PDB entry 9BW1 | electron microscopy, 3.65 A resolution | chains 4 and M of the 24 polymer chains in the assembly

# Chain 4
Molecule: RE_target
Sequence (200 nucleotides; row label = number of the first residue in the row; numbers below 1 keep their minus sign (DT-158 is residue -158)):
  -158 TCACGGCAAG CTTATCCTTC CAATTTGGAC TAGCGGCAAA GTTATGGTTC CAAACTGTCA
   -98 ATTTCATCCA AAATTAGCTG ACGCAAGAAT GAGGGTTGTA GTGTTGTTGA CGGCAAAGTT
   -38 ATGGTTCCAG TAACGGCAAA GTTATGGGTA AAGTCACACT ACGTCTTTAA TGGGCAGCGC
    22 CCACATACGC AGCGATTTCC
Unresolved in the structure: -158 to -31, 20-41
Ion coordination: Mg2+ near DA-1 (its only coordinating residue here)

# Chain M
Protein: Integrase
Organism: Peltigera membranacea
Reference sequence: A0A235IFR8 (A0A235IFR8_9NOSO); numbering as in UniProt (aligned over 1-898)
Chain sequence (898 residues; row label = number of the first residue in the row):
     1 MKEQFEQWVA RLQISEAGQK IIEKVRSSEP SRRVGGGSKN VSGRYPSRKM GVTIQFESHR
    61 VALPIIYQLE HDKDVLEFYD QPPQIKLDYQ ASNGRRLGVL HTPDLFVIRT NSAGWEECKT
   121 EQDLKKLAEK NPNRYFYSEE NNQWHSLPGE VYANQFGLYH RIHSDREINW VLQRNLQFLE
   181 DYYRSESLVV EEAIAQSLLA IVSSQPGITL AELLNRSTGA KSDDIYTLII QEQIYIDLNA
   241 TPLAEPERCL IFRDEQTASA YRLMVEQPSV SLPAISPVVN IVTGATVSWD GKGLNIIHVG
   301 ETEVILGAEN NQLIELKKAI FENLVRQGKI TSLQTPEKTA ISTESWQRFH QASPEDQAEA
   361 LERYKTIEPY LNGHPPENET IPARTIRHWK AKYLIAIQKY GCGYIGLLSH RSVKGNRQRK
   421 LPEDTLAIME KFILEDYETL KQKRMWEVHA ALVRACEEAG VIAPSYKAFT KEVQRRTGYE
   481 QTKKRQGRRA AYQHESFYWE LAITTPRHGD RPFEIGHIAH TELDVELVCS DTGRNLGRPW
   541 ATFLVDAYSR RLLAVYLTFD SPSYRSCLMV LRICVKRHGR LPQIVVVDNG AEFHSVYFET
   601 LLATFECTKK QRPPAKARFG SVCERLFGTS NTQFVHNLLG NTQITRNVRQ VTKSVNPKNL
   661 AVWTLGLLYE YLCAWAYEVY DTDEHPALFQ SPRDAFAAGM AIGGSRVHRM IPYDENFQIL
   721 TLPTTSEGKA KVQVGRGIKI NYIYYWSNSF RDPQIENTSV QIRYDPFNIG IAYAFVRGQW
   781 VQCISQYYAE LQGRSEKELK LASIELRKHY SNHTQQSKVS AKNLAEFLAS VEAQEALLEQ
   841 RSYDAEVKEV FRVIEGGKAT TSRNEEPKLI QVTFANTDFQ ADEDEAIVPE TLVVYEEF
Unresolved in the structure: 264-341, 858-898
Differences from the reference sequence: engineered mutation Ala62 (Glu in A0A235IFR8), Ala519 (Asp in A0A235IFR8)
Ion coordination: Mg2+ site 1 near Asp104 (its only coordinating residue here); Mg2+ site 2 near His520 (its only coordinating residue here)

# How chain 4 and chain M interact
Residue-residue contacts - 46 pairs, chain 4 then chain M:
  DC-25(4) - Arg387(M)  base contact
  DC-25(4) - Lys390(M)  salt bridge to the phosphate
  DG-24(4) - Arg387(M)  hydrogen bond to the base
  DG-24(4) - Ala391(M)  phosphate contact
  DG-23(4) - Arg384(M)  hydrogen bond to the base
  DC-22(4) - Arg384(M)  base contact
  DT-16(4) - Arg411(M)  hydrogen bond to the phosphate
  DT-16(4) - Lys414(M)  base contact
  DA-15(4) - Glu355(M)  phosphate contact
  DA-15(4) - Arg411(M)  phosphate contact
  DA-15(4) - Lys414(M)  sugar contact
  DA-15(4) - Gly415(M)  base contact
  DA-15(4) - Asn416(M)  hydrogen bond to the base
  DT-14(4) - Asn416(M)  hydrogen bond to the sugar
  DT-14(4) - Arg417(M)  salt bridge to the phosphate
  DT-14(4) - Lys420(M)  hydrogen bond to the base
  DG-13(4) - Gln418(M)  sugar contact
  DG-13(4) - Arg419(M)  phosphate contact
  DG-13(4) - Lys420(M)  hydrogen bond to the sugar
  DG-12(4) - Arg419(M)  phosphate contact
  DG-12(4) - Lys420(M)  hydrogen bond to the phosphate
  DG-12(4) - Leu421(M)  hydrogen bond to the phosphate
  DG-12(4) - Lys467(M)  hydrogen bond to the base
  DG-11(4) - Ala463(M)  phosphate contact
  DG-11(4) - Pro464(M)  phosphate contact
  DG-11(4) - Ser465(M)  hydrogen bond to the phosphate
  DG-11(4) - Lys467(M)  hydrogen bond to the base
  DG-11(4) - Ala468(M)  phosphate contact
  DT-10(4) - Ser465(M)  phosphate contact
  DT-10(4) - Lys467(M)  base contact
  DT1(4) - Val648(M)  base contact
  DT1(4) - Arg649(M)  salt bridge to the phosphate
  DA2(4) - Arg649(M)  salt bridge to the phosphate
  DC6(4) - Ser561(M)  phosphate contact
  DT7(4) - Pro562(M)  sugar contact
  DT7(4) - Ser563(M)  phosphate contact
  DT7(4) - Arg565(M)  salt bridge to the phosphate
  DT7(4) - Ala591(M)  base contact
  DT7(4) - Lys797(M)  salt bridge to the phosphate
  DT8(4) - Ser563(M)  phosphate contact
  DT8(4) - Tyr564(M)  hydrogen bond to the phosphate
  DT8(4) - Ala591(M)  sugar contact
  DT8(4) - Glu592(M)  sugar contact
  DT8(4) - Ser595(M)  phosphate contact
  DT9(4) - Ser595(M)  phosphate contact
  DT9(4) - Val596(M)  hydrogen bond to the phosphate
Interface residues without a listed pair, chain 4 (19 interface residues in all): DT-17, DC16
Interface residues without a listed pair, chain M (34 interface residues in all): Tyr370, Tyr597, Lys818

# Summary
The interface between chain 4 and chain M involves 19 residues on one side and 34 on the other, with 14
hydrogen bonds and 6 salt bridges. Polar contacts include DG-24(4)-Arg387(M), DG-23(4)-Arg384(M) and
DA-15(4)-Asn416(M).
Chain 4 is RE_target and chain M is Integrase (Peltigera membranacea); the structure, TnsABCD-DNA
transpososome, was determined by electron microscopy (same publication as 8V32).
